PDB entry 7NE0 | X-ray diffraction, 3.25 A resolution | chains B and D of the 4 polymer chains in the assembly

Chain B:
Protein: Neogenin
From: Mus musculus
UniProt: Q7TQG5 (Q7TQG5_MOUSE); residues 766-1107 here = UniProt positions 766-1107
Amino-acid sequence (354 residues; row label = number of the first residue in the row):
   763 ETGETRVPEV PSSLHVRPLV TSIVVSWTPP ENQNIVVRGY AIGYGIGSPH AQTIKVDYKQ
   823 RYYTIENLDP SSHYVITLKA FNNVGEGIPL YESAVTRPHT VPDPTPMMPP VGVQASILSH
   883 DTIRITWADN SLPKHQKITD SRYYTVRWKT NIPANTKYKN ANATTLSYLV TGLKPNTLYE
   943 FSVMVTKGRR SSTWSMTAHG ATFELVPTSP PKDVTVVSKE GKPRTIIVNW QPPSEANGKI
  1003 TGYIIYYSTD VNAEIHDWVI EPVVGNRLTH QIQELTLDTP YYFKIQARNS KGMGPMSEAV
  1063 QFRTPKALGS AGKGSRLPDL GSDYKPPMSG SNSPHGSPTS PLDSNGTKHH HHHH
Disordered / not traced: 763, 896-900, 1068-1116
Differences from the reference sequence: expression tag (763-765, 1108-1116)
Covalently attached groups: N-acetylglucosamine (NAG) linked to N924

Chain D:
Protein: Repulsive Guidance Molecule B C-terminal region (chain D)
From: Homo sapiens
UniProt: Q6NW40 (RGMB_HUMAN); residues 169-323 here = UniProt positions 169-323
Amino-acid sequence (165 residues; row label = number of the first residue in the row; note: 1006 numbers in that range are skipped by the numbering (no residue carries them; nothing is unmodelled there); X marks 10 residues of unknown identity (built as UNK)):
   169 PHLRTFKDNF QTCKVEGAWP LIDNNYLSVQ VTNVPVVPGS SATATNKITI IFKAHHGCTD
   229 QKVYQAVTDD LPAAFVDGTT SGGDSDAKSL RIVERESGHY VEMHARYIGT TVFVRQVGRY
   289 LTLAIRMPED LAMSYEESQD LQLCVNGCPL SERID
  1330 XXXXXXXXXX
Disordered / not traced: 264-267
Differences from the reference sequence: conflict G225 (Glu in Q6NW40)
Swiss-Prot annotation at these positions:
  - mutagenesis: A186 (A186R: Severely impairs interaction with NEO1), P206 (P206N: Introduces a N-linked glycan; changes interaction with NEO1 from a 2:2 to a 1:1 stoichiometry)
Disulfides: C181-C316
Reported in the primary citation:
  - mutagenesis - A186R: decreased binding to Neogenin (chain B)
  - post-translational modification sites: Y268 (citing earlier work)

Interface between chain B and chain D:
Pairs across the interface - 53 pairs, chain B then chain D:
  N913(B) - A242(D)
  N913(B) - G246(D)
  I914(B) - P240(D)  hydrophobic
  I914(B) - A242(D)
  I914(B) - F243(D)
  I914(B) - V244(D)
  P915(B) - D238(D)
  A916(B) - D238(D)  hydrogen bond (backbone-side chain)
  A916(B) - L239(D)
  A916(B) - P240(D)
  N938(B) - D245(D)
  T939(B) - D245(D)
  T939(B) - G246(D)
  L940(B) - D245(D)  hydrogen bond (backbone-backbone)
  L940(B) - G246(D)
  L940(B) - T247(D)
  D975(B) - A186(D)
  D975(B) - K215(D)  salt bridge
  T977(B) - G185(D)
  T977(B) - A186(D)  hydrogen bond (side chain-backbone)
  V979(B) - W187(D)  hydrophobic
  K981(B) - D308(D)  salt bridge
  E982(B) - P317(D)
  E982(B) - L318(D)  hydrogen bond (side chain-backbone)
  E982(B) - S319(D)  hydrogen bond (side chain-backbone)
  I989(B) - L309(D)  hydrophobic
  N991(B) - A186(D)
  N991(B) - W187(D)
  N991(B) - P188(D)
  N991(B) - Q198(D)
  Q993(B) - Q198(D)
  Q993(B) - K215(D)
  Q993(B) - T217(D)  hydrogen bond
  P994(B) - K215(D)
  P994(B) - T217(D)
  P994(B) - Q233(D)
  K1001(B) - D228(D)  salt bridge
  K1001(B) - Q229(D)
  I1002(B) - Q229(D)
  N1028(B) - S196(D)
  N1028(B) - I219(D)
  N1028(B) - K221(D)  hydrogen bond (backbone-side chain)
  R1029(B) - D191(D)  salt bridge
  R1029(B) - K221(D)
  R1029(B) - Q307(D)
  L1030(B) - Q198(D)
  L1030(B) - I219(D)  hydrophobic
  T1031(B) - P188(D)
  T1031(B) - D191(D)  hydrogen bond
  T1031(B) - Q198(D)
  Q1033(B) - S306(D)
  Q1033(B) - D308(D)  hydrogen bond
  Q1033(B) - L309(D)
Also at the interface, not in a pair above, chain B (27 interface residues in all): T912, N917, W992, P995
Also at the interface, not in a pair above, chain D (37 interface residues in all): E184, N192, V199, T200, V231, T248, E262

Overview:
27 residues of chain B face 37 of chain D across their interface, with 9 hydrogen bonds and 4 salt bridges.
Polar contacts include D975(B)-K215(D), K981(B)-D308(D) and K1001(B)-D228(D). N-acetylglucosamine is
covalently linked to N924(B). The paper reports that A186R of chain D reduces binding to Neogenin (chain B); a
modification site at Y268(D).
Chain B is Neogenin (Mus musculus) and chain D is Repulsive Guidance Molecule B C-terminal region (chain D)
(Homo sapiens); the structure, Structure of the ternary complex between Netrin-1, Repulsive-Guidance
Molecule-B (RGMB) and Neogenin, was determined by X-ray diffraction, deposited together with 7NDG and 7NE1.
